6PWF - chains A and I of the 11 polymer chains in the assembly; structure by electron microscopy, 4.07 A resolution (low resolution: residue-level contacts below are approximate; hydrogen-bond / salt-bridge calls are withheld).

[Chain A]
Molecule: Histone H3
Source organism: Drosophila melanogaster
UniProtKB: P02299 (H3_DROME); residues 0-135 here correspond to UniProt positions 1-136 (UniProt number = residue number + 1)
Amino-acid sequence (136 residues; row label = number of the first residue in the row; numbering starts at 0):
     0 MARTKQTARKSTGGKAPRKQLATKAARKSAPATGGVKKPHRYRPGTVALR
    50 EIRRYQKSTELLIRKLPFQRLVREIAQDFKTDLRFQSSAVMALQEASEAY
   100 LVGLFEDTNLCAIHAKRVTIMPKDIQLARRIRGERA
Unresolved in the structure: 0-37, 134-135

[Chain I]
Molecule: 147-nt DNA strand
Source organism: synthetic construct
Sequence (147 nucleotides; each row starts with the number of its first residue; numbers below 1 keep their minus sign (DA-73 is residue -73)):
   -73 ATCGGATGTATATATCTGACACGTGCCTGGAGACTAGGGAGTAATCCCCT
   -23 TGGCGGTTAAAACGCGGGGGACAGCGCGTACGTGCGTTTAAGCGGTGCTA
    27 GAGCTGTCTACGACCAATTGAGCGGCCTCGGCACCGGGATTCTCGAT
Unresolved in the structure: 73

[How chain A and chain I interact]
Pairs across the interface (16):
  Arg40(A) with DG-8(I); DC70(I)
  Arg42(A) with DG-5(I); DC70(I)
  Pro43(A) with DG-5(I)
  Thr45(A) with DC70(I)
  Arg72(A) with DT-24(I)
  Arg83(A) with DC-25(I); DT-24(I)
  Phe84(A) with DC-25(I); DT-24(I)
  Ser86(A) with DC-25(I)
  Arg116(A) with DA-3(I)
  Val117(A) with DA-3(I)
  Thr118(A) with DA-3(I)
  Met120(A) with DC-2(I)
Also at the interface, not in a pair above, chain A (17 interface residues in all): His39, Tyr41, Arg63, Gln68, Gln85
Also at the interface, not in a pair above, chain I (13 interface residues in all): DC-26, DA-13, DG-7, DG-6, DG-4, DT69

[In short]
The interface between chain A and chain I involves 17 residues on one side and 13 on the other.
Chain A is Histone H3 (Drosophila melanogaster) and chain I is a 147-nt DNA strand (synthetic construct); the
structure, Cryo-EM structure of the ATPase domain of chromatin remodeling factor ISWI bound to the nucleosome,
was determined by electron microscopy, deposited together with 6PWE.
